6UW1 - chains B and A; structure by X-ray diffraction, 2.21 A resolution.

# Chain B (and A)
Name: Phosphoenolpyruvate transferase
Organism: Mycolicibacterium smegmatis (strain ATCC 700084 / mc(2)155)
Notes: EC 2.7.8.28; chain A of this document is another copy of the same molecule, construct and numbering; everything in this record applies to it too
UniProtKB: A0QTG2 (FBIA_MYCS2); numbering as in UniProt (aligned over 1-327)
Amino-acid sequence (327 residues; each row starts with the number of its first residue):
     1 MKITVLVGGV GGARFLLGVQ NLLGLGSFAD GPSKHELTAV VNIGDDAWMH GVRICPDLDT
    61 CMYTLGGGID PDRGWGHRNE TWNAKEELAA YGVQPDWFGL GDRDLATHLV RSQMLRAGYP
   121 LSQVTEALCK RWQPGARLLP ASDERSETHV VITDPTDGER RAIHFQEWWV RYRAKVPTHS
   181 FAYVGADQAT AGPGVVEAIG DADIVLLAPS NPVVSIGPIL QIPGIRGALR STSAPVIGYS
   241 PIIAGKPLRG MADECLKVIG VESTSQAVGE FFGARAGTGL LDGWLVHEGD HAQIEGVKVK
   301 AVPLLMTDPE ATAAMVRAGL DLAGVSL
Disordered / not traced: 245-251, 327 (chain A: 94-99, 327)
Bound ions: Ca2+ site 1: Gly92 (shared with Asp157(A), Gly245(A) of chain A); Ca2+ site 2: Glu144, Gln188 (shared with Leu248(A), Gly250(A) of chain A)
Ligand contacts: FO1 (1-deoxy-1-(8-hydroxy-2,4-dioxo-3,4-dihydropyrimido[4,5-b]quinolin-10(2H)-yl)-D-ribitol): Gly9, Asp45, Ile54, Cys55, Pro56, Asp57, Asp59, Trp75, Trp97, Phe98, Gly99, Leu100, Asp104, His108, Phe165, Gln166, Trp169, Val170
Swiss-Prot annotation at these positions:
  - binding site (7,8-didemethyl-8-hydroxy-5-deazariboflavin): Asp59

# Interface between chain B and chain A
Residue-residue contacts (47):
  His50(B) - Leu109(A)
  His50(B) - Gln113(A)
  Gly51(B) - Gln113(A)
  Val52(B) - Leu109(A)  hydrophobic
  Met62(B) - Tyr91(A)
  His77(B) - Glu87(A)
  Thr81(B) - Asn83(A)  hydrogen bond
  Asn83(B) - Thr81(A)  hydrogen bond
  Asn83(B) - Arg103(A)
  Ala84(B) - Asp102(A)
  Ala84(B) - Ala106(A)
  Glu86(B) - Arg103(A)  salt bridge
  Glu87(B) - His77(A)
  Glu87(B) - Arg103(A)  salt bridge
  Glu87(B) - Ala106(A)
  Glu87(B) - Arg131(A)  salt bridge
  Glu87(B) - Trp132(A)
  Leu88(B) - Ala106(A)
  Leu88(B) - Val110(A)  hydrophobic
  Ala90(B) - Arg131(A)
  Tyr91(B) - Met62(A)
  Tyr91(B) - Thr107(A)  hydrogen bond
  Tyr91(B) - Leu128(A)  hydrophobic
  Tyr91(B) - Arg131(A)
  Tyr91(B) - Trp132(A)  hydrogen bond
  Asp102(B) - Ala84(A)
  Asp102(B) - Asp102(A)
  Arg103(B) - Asn83(A)  hydrogen bond
  Arg103(B) - Glu86(A)  salt bridge
  Arg103(B) - Glu87(A)  salt bridge
  Leu105(B) - Leu109(A)  hydrophobic
  Ala106(B) - Ala84(A)
  Ala106(B) - Glu87(A)
  Ala106(B) - Leu88(A)
  Thr107(B) - Tyr91(A)  hydrogen bond
  Leu109(B) - His50(A)
  Leu109(B) - Val52(A)  hydrophobic
  Leu109(B) - Leu105(A)  hydrophobic
  Val110(B) - Leu88(A)  hydrophobic
  Gln113(B) - His50(A)
  Gln113(B) - Gly51(A)
  Arg116(B) - Arg116(A)
  Leu128(B) - Tyr91(A)  hydrophobic
  Arg131(B) - Glu87(A)  salt bridge
  Arg131(B) - Ala90(A)
  Arg131(B) - Tyr91(A)
  Trp132(B) - Tyr91(A)  hydrogen bond
Other interface residues (no listed pair), chain B (27 interface residues in all): Tyr63, Val93
Other interface residues (no listed pair), chain A (27 interface residues in all): Tyr63, Val93

# In short
The chain B/chain A interface involves 27 residues from each chain, with 7 hydrogen bonds and 6 salt bridges.
Polar pairs include Glu86(B)-Arg103(A), Glu87(B)-Arg103(A) and Glu87(B)-Arg131(A). Bound to chain B: compound
FO1. From UniProt: residue binding 7,8-didemethyl-8-hydroxy-5-deazariboflavin Asp59(B) on chain B.
Both chains are Phosphoenolpyruvate transferase (Mycolicibacterium smegmatis (strain ATCC 700084 / mc(2)155)).
Entry 6UW1 (The crystal structure of FbiA from Mycobacterium Smegmatis, Fo bound form) was determined by X-ray
diffraction, deposited together with 6UVX, 6UW3, 6UW5 and 6UW7.
